PDB entry 5IZC | X-ray diffraction, 1.92 A resolution | chains C and D of the 4 polymer chains in the assembly

Chain C:
Protein: Pteridine reductase
Source organism: Trypanosoma brucei brucei
Notes: EC 1.5.1.33
UniProtKB: O76290 (O76290_TRYBB); numbering as in UniProt (aligned over 1-268)
Sequence (268 residues; each row starts with the number of its first residue):
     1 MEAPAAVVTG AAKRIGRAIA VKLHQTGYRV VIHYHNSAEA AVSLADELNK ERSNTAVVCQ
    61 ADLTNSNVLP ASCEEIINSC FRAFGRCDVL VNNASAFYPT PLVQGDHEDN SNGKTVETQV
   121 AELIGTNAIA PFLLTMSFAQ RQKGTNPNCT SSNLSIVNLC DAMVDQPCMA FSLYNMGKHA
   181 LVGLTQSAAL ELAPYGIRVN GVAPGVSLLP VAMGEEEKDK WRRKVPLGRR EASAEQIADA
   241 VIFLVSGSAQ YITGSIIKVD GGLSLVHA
Not modelled in the structure: 104-113, 143-151, 211-218
Modified residues: C59 (cysteinesulfonic acid; OCS); C168 (s,S-(2-hydroxyethyl)thiocysteine; CME)
Ligand contacts:
  - 6F4 (N~2~-[(thiophen-2-yl)methyl]-1,3,4-thiadiazole-2,5-diamine): S95, A96, F97, C168, Y174, V206, L209, P210, W221
  - NADP (NAP; NADP nicotinamide-adenine-dinucleotide phosphate): G10, K13, R14, I15, G16, H33, Y34, H35, N36, S37, A61, D62, L63, T64, N93, A94, S95, A96, T126, N127, L159, C160, D161, Y174, K178, P204, G205, V206, S207, L208

Chain D:
Protein: Pteridine reductase
Source organism: Trypanosoma brucei brucei
Notes: EC 1.5.1.33
UniProtKB: O76290 (O76290_TRYBB); residue numbers follow UniProt; this construct covers 1-268
Sequence (268 residues; row label = number of the first residue in the row):
     1 MEAPAAVVTG AAKRIGRAIA VKLHQTGYRV VIHYHNSAEA AVSLADELNK ERSNTAVVCQ
    61 ADLTNSNVLP ASCEEIINSC FRAFGRCDVL VNNASAFYPT PLVQGDHEDN SNGKTVETQV
   121 AELIGTNAIA PFLLTMSFAQ RQKGTNPNCT SSNLSIVNLC DAMVDQPCMA FSLYNMGKHA
   181 LVGLTQSAAL ELAPYGIRVN GVAPGVSLLP VAMGEEEKDK WRRKVPLGRR EASAEQIADA
   241 VIFLVSGSAQ YITGSIIKVD GGLSLVHA
Not modelled in the structure: 1, 104-113, 143-151
Modified residues: C168 (s,S-(2-hydroxyethyl)thiocysteine; CME)
Ligand contacts:
  - 6F4 (N~2~-[(thiophen-2-yl)methyl]-1,3,4-thiadiazole-2,5-diamine): S95, F97, C168, Y174, G205, V206, L209, P210, M213, W221
  - NADP (NAP; NADP nicotinamide-adenine-dinucleotide phosphate): G10, R14, I15, G16, H33, Y34, H35, N36, S37, A61, D62, L63, T64, N93, A94, S95, A96, T126, N127, L159, C160, D161, Y174, K178, P204, G205, V206, S207, L208
What the authors report for this chain:
  - binding site for 6F4: S95, F97, C168, Y174, V206, L209, M213, W221
  - post-translational modification sites: C168

How chain C and chain D interact:
Residue-residue contacts - 54 pairs, chain C then chain D:
  Q186(C) - L265(D)
  A193(C) - P226(D)
  A193(C) - L227(D)
  R198(C) - L227(D)
  V206(C) - Y251(D)
  V225(C) - Y251(D)
  P226(C) - L190(D)  hydrophobic
  P226(C) - A193(D)
  L227(C) - A193(D)
  L227(C) - R198(D)
  L227(C) - Q250(D)
  L227(C) - Y251(D)
  L227(C) - T253(D)
  R230(C) - Y251(D)  hydrogen bond (backbone-side chain)
  E231(C) - Y251(D)
  A232(C) - Y251(D)  hydrogen bond (backbone-side chain)
  Q236(C) - Y251(D)
  D239(C) - F243(D)
  D239(C) - S248(D)
  F243(C) - F243(D)  hydrophobic
  S248(C) - D239(D)
  Q250(C) - L227(D)
  Q250(C) - Q236(D)  hydrogen bond
  Y251(C) - V206(D)  hydrogen bond (side chain-backbone)
  Y251(C) - V225(D)
  Y251(C) - L227(D)
  Y251(C) - R230(D)  hydrogen bond (side chain-backbone)
  Y251(C) - E231(D)
  Y251(C) - A232(D)  hydrogen bond (side chain-backbone)
  Y251(C) - Q236(D)
  Y251(C) - V259(D)
  Y251(C) - D260(D)
  Y251(C) - G261(D)  hydrogen bond (backbone-backbone)
  I252(C) - K258(D)
  I252(C) - V259(D)  hydrophobic
  T253(C) - D260(D)
  T253(C) - G261(D)
  T253(C) - G262(D)
  G254(C) - K258(D)  hydrogen bond (backbone-side chain)
  G254(C) - L265(D)
  S255(C) - K258(D)  hydrogen bond (side chain-backbone)
  K258(C) - I252(D)
  K258(C) - G254(D)  hydrogen bond (side chain-backbone)
  K258(C) - S255(D)  hydrogen bond (backbone-side chain)
  V259(C) - Y251(D)
  D260(C) - Y251(D)
  D260(C) - T253(D)
  G261(C) - Y251(D)  hydrogen bond (backbone-backbone)
  G261(C) - T253(D)
  G262(C) - T253(D)
  L265(C) - Q186(D)
  L265(C) - A189(D)  hydrophobic
  L265(C) - G254(D)
  V266(C) - L190(D)  hydrophobic
Also at the interface, not in a pair above, chain C (33 interface residues in all): A189, L190, P194, G196, A240, I257
Also at the interface, not in a pair above, chain D (33 interface residues in all): P194, A240, G247, I257, V266

Summary:
Chain C and chain D each contribute 33 residues to their interface, with 12 hydrogen bonds. Polar contacts
include R230(C)-Y251(D), A232(C)-Y251(D) and Q250(C)-Q236(D). Chain C binds NADP and compound 6F4. The paper
reports a binding site for 6F4 at S95(D), F97(D) and C168(D) among others; a modification site at C168(D).
Chain C is Pteridine reductase and chain D is Pteridine reductase, both from Trypanosoma brucei brucei; the
structure, Trypanosoma brucei PTR1 in complex with inhibitor F032, was determined by X-ray diffraction,
deposited together with 4WCD, 4WCF, 2YHI and 2YHU.
